Entry 5V6S (X-ray diffraction, 1.70 A resolution); this record covers chain A.

[Chain A]
Molecule: GTPase KRas
Organism: Homo sapiens
Reference sequence: P01116 (RASK_HUMAN), isoform P01116-2; numbering as in UniProt (aligned over 1-169)
Amino-acid sequence (170 residues; numbered 0 to 169; the number before each row is that of its first residue; numbering starts at 0):
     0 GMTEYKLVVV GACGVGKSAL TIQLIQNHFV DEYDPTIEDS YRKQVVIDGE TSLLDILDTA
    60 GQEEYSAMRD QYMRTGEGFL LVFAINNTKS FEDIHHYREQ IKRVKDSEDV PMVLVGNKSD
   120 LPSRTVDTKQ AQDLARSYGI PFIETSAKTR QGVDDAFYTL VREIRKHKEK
Covalent attachments: compound 8YD linked to Cys12
Construct notes: expression tag (0); engineered mutation Cys12 (Gly in P01116), Ser51 (Cys in P01116), Leu80 (Cys in P01116), Ser118 (Cys in P01116)
Bound ions: Mg2+: Ser17 (together with GDP)
Residues lining bound ligands:
  - 8YD (1-{4-[6-chloro-8-fluoro-7-(5-methyl-1H-indazol-4-yl)quinazolin-4-yl]piperazin-1-yl}propan-1-one): Val9, Gly10, Lys16, Pro34, Glu37, Thr58, Ala59, Gly60, Gln61, Glu62, Glu63, Tyr64, Arg68, Asp69, Met72, His95, Tyr96, Gln99, Ile100, Arg102, Val103
  - GDP (guanosine-5'-diphosphate): Ala11, Gly13, Val14, Gly15, Lys16, Ser17, Ala18, Phe28, Val29, Asp30, Glu31, Tyr32, Asn116, Lys117, Asp119, Leu120, Ser145, Ala146, Lys147
Swiss-Prot annotation at these positions:
  - motif: Tyr32 to Tyr40 (Effector region)
  - binding site (GTP): Gly10, Ala11, Gly13 to Ala18, Val29 to Thr35, Ala59, Gly60, Asn116, Lys117, Asp119
  - modified residue: Met1 (N-acetylmethionine), Thr2 (N-acetylthreonine), Lys104 (N6-acetyllysine)
  - glycosylation: Thr35 (Microbial infection: O-linked (Glc) threonine)
From the paper describing this entry:
  - binding site for 8YD: Val9, Cys12, Lys16, Asp69, Met72, His95, Ile100, Val103

[In short]
Chain A binds GDP. Covalently linked compound 8YD: at Cys12. UniProt lists 20 GTP-binding residues. The paper
reports a binding site for 8YD at Val9, Cys12 and Lys16 among others.
Chain A is GTPase KRas (Homo sapiens); the structure, Crystal structure of small molecule acrylamide 1
covalently bound to K-Ras G12C, was determined by X-ray diffraction, deposited together with 5V6V.
